PDB entry 6O7A | X-ray diffraction, 3.30 A resolution | chains C and B of the 4 polymer chains in the assembly

[Chain C (and B)]
Molecule: Ion channel CASTOR
From: Lotus japonicus
Notes: fragment: gating ring; chain B of this document is another copy of the same molecule, construct and numbering; everything in this record applies to it too
UniProtKB: Q5H8A6 (CASTO_LOTJA); numbering as in UniProt (aligned over 312-853)
Chain sequence (554 residues; numbered 310 to 863; the number before each row is that of its first residue):
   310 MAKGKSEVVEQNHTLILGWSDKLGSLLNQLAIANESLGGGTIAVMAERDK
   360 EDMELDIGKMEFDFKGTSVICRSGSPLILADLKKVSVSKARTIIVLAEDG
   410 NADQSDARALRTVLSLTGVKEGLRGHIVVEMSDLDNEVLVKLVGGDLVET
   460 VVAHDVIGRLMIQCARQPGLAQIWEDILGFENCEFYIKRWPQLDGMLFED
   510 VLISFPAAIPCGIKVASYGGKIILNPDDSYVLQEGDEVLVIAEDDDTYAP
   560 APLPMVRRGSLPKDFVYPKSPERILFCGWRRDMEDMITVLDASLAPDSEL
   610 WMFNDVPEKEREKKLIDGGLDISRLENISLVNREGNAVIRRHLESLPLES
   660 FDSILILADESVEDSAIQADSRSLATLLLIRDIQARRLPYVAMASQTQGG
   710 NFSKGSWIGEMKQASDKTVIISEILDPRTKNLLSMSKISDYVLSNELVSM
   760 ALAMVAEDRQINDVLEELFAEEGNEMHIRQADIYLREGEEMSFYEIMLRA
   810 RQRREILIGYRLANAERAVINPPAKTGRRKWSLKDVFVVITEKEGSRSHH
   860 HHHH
Unresolved in the structure: 310-319, 699-725, 853-863 (chain B: 310-319, 698-725, 853-863)
Sequence notes: expression tag (310-311, 854-863)

[How chain C and chain B interact]
Residue-residue contacts (21):
  K368(C) - I387(B)
  K368(C) - A389(B)
  K368(C) - D390(B)  salt bridge
  E370(C) - L388(B)
  V647(C) - D412(B)
  V647(C) - N445(B)
  I648(C) - D412(B)
  R650(C) - G628(B)
  H651(C) - D626(B)
  I676(C) - L386(B)  hydrophobic
  I676(C) - R420(B)
  Q677(C) - Q413(B)  hydrogen bond
  S680(C) - A416(B)
  L687(C) - L448(B)  hydrophobic
  L688(C) - L448(B)  hydrophobic
  P736(C) - R420(B)
  R737(C) - R420(B)
  R737(C) - L423(B)
  N740(C) - L423(B)
  N740(C) - T426(B)
  N740(C) - G427(B)
Other interface residues (no listed pair), chain C (22 interface residues in all): R649, V671, R681, L683, A684, R690, D691, L742
Other interface residues (no listed pair), chain B (25 interface residues in all): N410, R417, L419, D442, D444, V447, L451, V452, G627

[Summary]
The interface between chain C and chain B involves 22 residues on one side and 25 on the other; the contacts
include 1 hydrogen bond and 1 salt bridge. Among the polar pairs are K368(C)-D390(B) and Q677(C)-Q413(B).
Both chains are Ion channel CASTOR (Lotus japonicus). Entry 6O7A (Crystal structure of the LjCASTOR gating
ring in the Ca2+-free state) was determined by X-ray diffraction together with 6O6J and 6O7C from the same
study.
